PDB entry 8QOF | electron microscopy, 3.30 A resolution | chains A and C of the 8 polymer chains in the assembly

== Chain A ==
Protein: ORM2 isoform 1
Organism: Saccharomyces cerevisiae
UniProt: A0A6L0ZQC3 (A0A6L0ZQC3_YEASX); numbering as in UniProt (aligned over 1-216)
Sequence (216 residues; each row starts with the number of its first residue):
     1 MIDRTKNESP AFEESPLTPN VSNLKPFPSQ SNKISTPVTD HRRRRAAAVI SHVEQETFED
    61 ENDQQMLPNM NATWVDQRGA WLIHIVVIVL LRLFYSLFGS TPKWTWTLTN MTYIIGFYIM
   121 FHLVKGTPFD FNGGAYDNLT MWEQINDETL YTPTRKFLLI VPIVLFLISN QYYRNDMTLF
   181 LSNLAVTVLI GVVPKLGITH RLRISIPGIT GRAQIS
Not modelled in the structure: 1-36, 214-216
Sequence notes: engineered mutation Ala46 (Ser in A0A6L0ZQC3), Ala47 (Ser in A0A6L0ZQC3), Ala48 (Ser in A0A6L0ZQC3)
Small-molecule neighbours:
  - Q7G (2-{[(4-O-alpha-D-glucopyranosyl-alpha-D-glucopyranosyl)oxy]methyl}-4-{[(3beta,9beta,14beta,17beta,25R)-spirost-5-en-3-yl]oxy}butyl 4-O-alpha-D-glucopyranosyl-alpha-D-glucopyranoside): Arg45, Leu123, Val124, Lys125, Asp137
  - WAR (N-[(2S,3S,4R)-1,3,4-tris(oxidanyl)octadecan-2-yl]heptacosanamide): Asn71, Trp74, Ile83, His84, Val87, Leu91, Phe94, Tyr113, Gly116, Phe117, Ile119, Met120, Val124, Gly126, Thr127, Pro128, Met141

== Chain C ==
Protein: Serine palmitoyltransferase 2
Organism: Saccharomyces cerevisiae
Notes: EC 2.3.1.50
UniProt: P40970 (LCB2_YEAST); residues 1-561 here = UniProt positions 1-561
Sequence (561 residues; each row starts with the number of its first residue):
     1 MSTPANYTRV PLCEPEELPD DIQKENEYGT LDSPGHLYQV KSRHGKPLPE PVVDTPPYYI
    61 SLLTYLNYLI LIILGHVHDF LGMTFQKNKH LDLLEHDGLA PWFSNFESFY VRRIKMRIDD
   121 CFSRPTTGVP GRFIRCIDRI SHNINEYFTY SGAVYPCMNL SSYNYLGFAQ SKGQCTDAAL
   181 ESVDKYSIQS GGPRAQIGTT DLHIKAEKLV ARFIGKEDAL VFSMGYGTNA NLFNAFLDKK
   241 CLVISDELNH TSIRTGVRLS GAAVRTFKHG DMVGLEKLIR EQIVLGQPKT NRPWKKILIC
   301 AEGLFSMEGT LCNLPKLVEL KKKYKCYLFI DEAHSIGAMG PTGRGVCEIF GVDPKDVDIL
   361 MGTFTKSFGA AGGYIAADQW IIDRLRLDLT TVSYSESMPA PVLAQTISSL QTISGEICPG
   421 QGTERLQRIA FNSRYLRLAL QRLGFIVYGV ADSPVIPLLL YCPSKMPAFS RMMLQRRIAV
   481 VVVAYPATPL IESRVRFCMS ASLTKEDIDY LLRHVSEVGD KLNLKSNSGK SSYDGKRQRW
   541 DIEEVIRRTP EDCKDDKYFV N
Not modelled in the structure: 1-6
Curated features (UniProtKB/Swiss-Prot):
  - modified residue: Lys366 (N6-(pyridoxal phosphate)lysine)
  - mutagenesis: His334 (H334F: Loss of activity. No effect on interaction with LCB1), Lys366 (K366T: Loss of activity. No effect on interaction with LCB1)
Covalent attachments: pyridoxal phosphate (PLP) linked to Lys366
Small-molecule neighbours:
  - pyridoxal phosphate (PLP): Met224, Gly225, Tyr226, Asn229, His250, Ser252, Glu302, Asp331, Ala333, His334, Thr363, Thr365, Gly372
  - Q7G (2-{[(4-O-alpha-D-glucopyranosyl-alpha-D-glucopyranosyl)oxy]methyl}-4-{[(3beta,9beta,14beta,17beta,25R)-spirost-5-en-3-yl]oxy}butyl 4-O-alpha-D-glucopyranosyl-alpha-D-glucopyranoside): His76, Phe80, Met83, Lys87, Leu94, Asn105, Phe106
  - WAR (N-[(2S,3S,4R)-1,3,4-tris(oxidanyl)octadecan-2-yl]heptacosanamide): Tyr65, Leu69, Ile72, Ile73, His76, Val77, Phe106, Tyr110, Tyr485, Leu490
Reported in the primary citation:
  - binding site for pyridoxal phosphate: Lys366
  - catalytic residues: Lys366 (citing earlier work)

== How chain A and chain C interact ==
Residue-residue contacts (28; chain A residue first):
  Asn62(A) with Val264(C); Arg265(C), hydrogen bond
  Asp63(A) with Ala262(C); Ala263(C)
  Gln64(A) with Arg258(C), hydrogen bond
  Met66(A) with Arg258(C); Val264(C), hydrophobic; Thr266(C), hydrogen bond (backbone-side chain)
  Leu67(A) with Arg254(C)
  Met70(A) with Tyr485(C), hydrogen bond (backbone-side chain); Pro486(C)
  Trp74(A) with Tyr65(C), hydrophobic
  Arg78(A) with Thr55(C), hydrogen bond; Pro56(C), hydrogen bond (side chain-backbone); Pro57(C); Tyr58(C); Tyr65(C)
  Gly79(A) with Tyr65(C)
  Met120(A) with Leu69(C), hydrophobic
  Thr127(A) with Phe106(C); Glu107(C)
  Pro128(A) with Phe106(C); Glu107(C); Ser108(C); Tyr110(C), hydrophobic
  Phe129(A) with Glu107(C)
  Asp130(A) with Glu107(C), hydrogen bond (backbone-side chain)
  Asn132(A) with Arg258(C)
Other interface residues (no listed pair), chain A (21 interface residues in all): Pro68, Ala80, Ile83, Leu90, Gly126, Asp137
Other interface residues (no listed pair), chain C (25 interface residues in all): Ser61, Leu62, Leu66, Phe109, Glu247, Gly261

== In short ==
21 residues of chain A and 25 residues of chain C are in contact, with 7 hydrogen bonds. Polar contacts
include Asn62(A)-Arg265(C), Gln64(A)-Arg258(C) and Met66(A)-Thr266(C). Compound WAR and compound Q7G are bound
between chain A and chain C. From the paper: the catalytic residue Lys366(C); a binding site for pyridoxal
phosphate at Lys366(C).
Chain A is ORM2 isoform 1 and chain C is Serine palmitoyltransferase 2, both from Saccharomyces cerevisiae;
the structure, Cryo-EM structure of the yeast SPT-Orm2-Dimer complex, was determined by electron microscopy,
deposited together with 8QOG.
